8CLI - chains A and B of the 5 polymer chains in the assembly; structure by electron microscopy, 3.20 A resolution.

Chain A:
Protein: General transcription factor 3C polypeptide 1
Source organism: Homo sapiens
UniProtKB: Q12789 (TF3C1_HUMAN); numbering as in UniProt (aligned over 1-2109)
Amino-acid sequence (2158 residues; each row starts with the number of its first residue):
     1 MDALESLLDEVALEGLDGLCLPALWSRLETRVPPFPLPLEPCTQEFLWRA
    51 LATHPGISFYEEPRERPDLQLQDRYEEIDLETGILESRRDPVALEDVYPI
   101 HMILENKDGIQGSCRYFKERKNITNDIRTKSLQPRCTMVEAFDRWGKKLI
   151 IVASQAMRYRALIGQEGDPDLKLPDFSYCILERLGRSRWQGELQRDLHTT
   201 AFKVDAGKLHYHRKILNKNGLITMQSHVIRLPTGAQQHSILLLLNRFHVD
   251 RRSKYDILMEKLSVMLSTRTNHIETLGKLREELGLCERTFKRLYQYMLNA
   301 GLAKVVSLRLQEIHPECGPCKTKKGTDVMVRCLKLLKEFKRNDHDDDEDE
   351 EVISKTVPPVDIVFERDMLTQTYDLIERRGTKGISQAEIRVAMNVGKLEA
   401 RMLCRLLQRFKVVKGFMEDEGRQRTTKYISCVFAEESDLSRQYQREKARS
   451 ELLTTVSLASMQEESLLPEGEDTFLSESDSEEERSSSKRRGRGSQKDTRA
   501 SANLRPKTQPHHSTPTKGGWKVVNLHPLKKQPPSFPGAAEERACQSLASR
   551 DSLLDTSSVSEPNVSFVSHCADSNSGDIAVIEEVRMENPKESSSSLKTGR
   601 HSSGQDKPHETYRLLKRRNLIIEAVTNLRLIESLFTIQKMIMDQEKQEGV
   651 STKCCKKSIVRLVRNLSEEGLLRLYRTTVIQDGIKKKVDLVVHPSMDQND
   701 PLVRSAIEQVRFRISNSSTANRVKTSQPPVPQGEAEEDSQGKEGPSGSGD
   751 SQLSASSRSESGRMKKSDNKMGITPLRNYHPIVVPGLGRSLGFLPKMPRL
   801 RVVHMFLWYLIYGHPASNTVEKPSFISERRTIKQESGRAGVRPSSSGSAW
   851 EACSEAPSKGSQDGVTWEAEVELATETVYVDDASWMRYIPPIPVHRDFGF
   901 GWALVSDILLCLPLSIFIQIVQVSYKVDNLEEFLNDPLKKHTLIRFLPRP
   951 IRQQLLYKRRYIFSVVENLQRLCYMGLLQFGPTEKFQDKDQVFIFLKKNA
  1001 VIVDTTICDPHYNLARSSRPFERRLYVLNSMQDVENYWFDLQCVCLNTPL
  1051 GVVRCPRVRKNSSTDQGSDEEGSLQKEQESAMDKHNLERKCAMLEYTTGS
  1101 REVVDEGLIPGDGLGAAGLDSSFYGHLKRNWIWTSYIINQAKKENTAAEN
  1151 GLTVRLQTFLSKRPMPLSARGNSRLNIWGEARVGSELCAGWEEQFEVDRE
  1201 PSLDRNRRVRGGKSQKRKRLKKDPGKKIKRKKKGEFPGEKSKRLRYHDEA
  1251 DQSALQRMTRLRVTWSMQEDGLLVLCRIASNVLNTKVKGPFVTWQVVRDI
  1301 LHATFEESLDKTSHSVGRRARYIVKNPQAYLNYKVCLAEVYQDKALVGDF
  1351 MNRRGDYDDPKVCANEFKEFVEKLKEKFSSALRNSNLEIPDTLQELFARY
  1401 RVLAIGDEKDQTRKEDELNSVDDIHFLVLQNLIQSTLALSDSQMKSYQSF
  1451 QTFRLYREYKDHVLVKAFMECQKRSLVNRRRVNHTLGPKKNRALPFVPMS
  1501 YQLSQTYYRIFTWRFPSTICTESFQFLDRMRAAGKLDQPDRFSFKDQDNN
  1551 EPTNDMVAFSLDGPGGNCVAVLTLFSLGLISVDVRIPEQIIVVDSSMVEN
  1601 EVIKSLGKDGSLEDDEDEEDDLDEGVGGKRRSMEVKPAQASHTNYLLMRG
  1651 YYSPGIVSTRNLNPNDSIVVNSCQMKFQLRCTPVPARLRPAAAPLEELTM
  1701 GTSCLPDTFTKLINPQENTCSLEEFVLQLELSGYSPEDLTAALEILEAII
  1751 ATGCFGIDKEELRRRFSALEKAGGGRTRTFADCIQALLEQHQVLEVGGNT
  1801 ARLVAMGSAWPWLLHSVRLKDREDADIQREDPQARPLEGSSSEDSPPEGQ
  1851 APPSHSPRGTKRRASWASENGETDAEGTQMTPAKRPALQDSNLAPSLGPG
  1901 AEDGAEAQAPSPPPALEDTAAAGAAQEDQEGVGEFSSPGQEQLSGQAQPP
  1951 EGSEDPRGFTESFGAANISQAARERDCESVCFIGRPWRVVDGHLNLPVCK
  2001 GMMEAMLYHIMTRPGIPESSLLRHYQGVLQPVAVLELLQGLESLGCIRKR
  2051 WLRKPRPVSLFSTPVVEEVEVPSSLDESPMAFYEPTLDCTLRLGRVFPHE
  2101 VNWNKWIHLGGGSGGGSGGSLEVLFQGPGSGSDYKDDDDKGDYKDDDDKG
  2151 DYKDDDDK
Disordered / not traced: 315-327, 338-355, 460-578, 586-609, 717-2158
Sequence notes: expression tag (2110-2158)
UniProt features mapped onto this chain:
  - modified residue (Phosphoserine): S667, S739, S1062, S1068, S1253, S1611, S1632, S1653, S1856, S1865, S1868, S1896, S1911, S1969
  - cross-link (Glycyl lysine isopeptide (Lys-Gly)): K529 (interchain with G-Cter in SUMO2), K770 (interchain with G-Cter in SUMO2), K833 (interchain with G-Cter in SUMO2), K1142 (interchain with G-Cter in SUMO2)
What the authors report for this chain:
  - binding site for the 35-nt DNA strand: R401, R422, Q423, K657

Chain B:
Protein: General transcription factor 3C polypeptide 4
Source organism: Homo sapiens
Notes: EC 2.3.1.48
UniProtKB: Q9UKN8 (TF3C4_HUMAN); residue numbers follow UniProt; this construct covers 1-822
Amino-acid sequence (822 residues; row label = number of the first residue in the row):
     1 MNTADQARVGPADDGPAPSGEEEGEGGGEAGGKEPAADAAPGPSAAFRLM
    51 VTRREPAVKLQYAVSGLEPLAWSEDHRVSVSTARSIAVLELICDVHNPGQ
   101 DLVIHRTSVPAPLNSCLLKVGSKTEVAECKEKFAASKDPTVSQTFMLDRV
   151 FNPEGKALPPMRGFKYTSWSPMGCDANGRCLLAALTMDNRLTIQANLNRL
   201 QWVQLVDLTEIYGERLYETSYRLSKNEAPEGNLGDFAEFQRRHSMQTPVR
   251 MEWSGICTTQQVKHNNECRDVGSVLLAVLFENGNIAVWQFQLPFVGKESI
   301 SSCNTIESGITSPSVLFWWEYEHNNRKMSGLIVGSAFGPIKILPVNLKAV
   351 KGYFTLRQPVILWKEMDQLPVHSIKCVPLYHPYQKCSCSLVVAARGSYVF
   401 WCLLLISKAGLNVHNSHVTGLHSLPIVSMTADKQNGTVYTCSSDGKVRQL
   451 IPIFTDVALKFEHQLIKLSDVFGSVRTHGIAVSPCGAYLAIITTEGMING
   501 LHPVNKNYQVQFVTLKTFEEAAAQLLESSVQNLFKQVDLIDLVRWKILKD
   551 KHIPQFLQEALEKKIESSGVTYFWRFKLFLLRILYQSMQKTPSEALWKPT
   601 HEDSKILLVDSPGMGNADDEQQEEGTSSKQVVKQGLQERSKEGDVEEPTD
   651 DSLPTTGDAGGREPMEEKLLEIQGKIEAVEMHLTREHMKRVLGEVYLHTW
   701 ITENTSIPTRGLCNFLMSDEEYDDRTARVLIGHISKKMNKQTFPEHCSLC
   751 KEILPFTDRKQAVCSNGHIWLRCFLTYQSCQSLIYRRCLLHDSIARHPAP
   801 EDPDWIKRLLQSPCPFCDSPVF
Disordered / not traced: 1-49, 259-270, 591-662
Metal / ion sites: Zn2+ site 1: C747, C750, C764, H768; Zn2+ site 2: C788, D792, S793, C814, C817
UniProt features mapped onto this chain:
  - modified residue: M1 (N-acetylmethionine), S19 (Phosphoserine), S604 (Phosphoserine), S611 (Phosphoserine), S652 (Phosphoserine)
  - cross-link (Glycyl lysine isopeptide (Lys-Gly)): K225 (interchain with G-Cter in SUMO2), K629 (interchain with G-Cter in SUMO2)

Interface between chain A and chain B:
Residue-residue contacts (37; chain A residue first):
  D2(A) with L771(B); Y785(B), hydrogen bond; R787(B), salt bridge
  L4(A) with L783(B); Y785(B), hydrophobic; R787(B)
  P36(A) with I769(B)
  L37(A) with I769(B)
  P38(A) with G767(B)
  E40(A) with H768(B), salt bridge
  C42(A) with L749(B)
  T43(A) with L749(B); H768(B)
  F46(A) with W770(B), hydrophobic; Q781(B); L783(B), hydrophobic
  A50(A) with L783(B)
  T53(A) with L783(B)
  A156(A) with Q201(B)
  R160(A) with R106(B), hydrogen bond (side chain-backbone)
  Q165(A) with H105(B); R106(B), hydrogen bond (backbone-backbone)
  E166(A) with V103(B); I104(B); R106(B)
  G167(A) with R106(B)
  D168(A) with Q61(B), hydrogen bond; R106(B), salt bridge
  P169(A) with R106(B)
  D170(A) with Q61(B); Y62(B), hydrogen bond (backbone-side chain); S85(B), hydrogen bond; S108(B), hydrogen bond
  L171(A) with Q61(B)
  N394(A) with H502(B), hydrogen bond (side chain-backbone); V504(B)
  V395(A) with V504(B)
Also at the interface, not in a pair above, chain A (27 interface residues in all): E5, R49, M157, K218, G396
Also at the interface, not in a pair above, chain B (26 interface residues in all): K59, L102, T107, L200, S782

Summary:
Chain A and chain B form an interface of 27 and 26 residues respectively, with 8 hydrogen bonds and 3 salt
bridges. Polar contacts include D2(A)-R787(B), E40(A)-H768(B) and D168(A)-R106(B). C747(B), C750(B), C764(B)
and H768(B) form the Zn2+ site 1. From the paper: a binding site for the 35-nt DNA strand at R401(A), R422(A)
and Q423(A) among others.
Chain A is General transcription factor 3C polypeptide 1 and chain B is General transcription factor 3C
polypeptide 4, both from Homo sapiens; the structure, TFIIIC TauB-DNA monomer, was determined by electron
microscopy (same publication as 8CLJ, 8CLK and 8CLL).
